1R09 - chains 1 and 3 of the 4 polymer chains in the assembly; structure by X-ray diffraction, 2.90 A resolution.

Chain 1:
Molecule: Human rhinovirus 14 coat protein (subunit VP1)
From: Human rhinovirus 14
UniProt: P03303 (POLG_HRV14); residues 1-289 here correspond to UniProt positions 567-855 (UniProt number = residue number + 566)
Chain sequence (289 residues; row label = number of the first residue in the row):
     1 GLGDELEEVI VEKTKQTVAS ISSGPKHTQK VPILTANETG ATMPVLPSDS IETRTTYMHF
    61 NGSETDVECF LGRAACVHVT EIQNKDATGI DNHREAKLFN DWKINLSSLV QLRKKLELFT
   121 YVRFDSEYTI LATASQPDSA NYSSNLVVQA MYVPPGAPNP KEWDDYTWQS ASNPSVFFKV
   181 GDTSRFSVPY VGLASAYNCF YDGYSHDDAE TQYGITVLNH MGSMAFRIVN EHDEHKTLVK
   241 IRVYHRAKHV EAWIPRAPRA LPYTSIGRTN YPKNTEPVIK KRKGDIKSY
Not modelled in the structure: 1-16

Chain 3:
Molecule: Human rhinovirus 14 coat protein (subunit VP3)
From: Human rhinovirus 14
UniProt: P03303 (POLG_HRV14); residues 1-236 here correspond to UniProt positions 331-566 (UniProt number = residue number + 330)
Chain sequence (236 residues; row label = number of the first residue in the row):
     1 GLPTTTLPGS GQFLTTDDRQ SPSALPNYEP TPRIHIPGKV HNLLEIIQVD TLIPMNNTHT
    61 KDEVNSYLIP LNANRQNEQV FGTNLFIGDG VFKTTLLGEI VQYYTHWSGS LRFSLMYTGP
   121 ALSSAKLILA YTPPGARGPQ DRREAMLGTH VVWDIGLQST IVMTIPWTSG VQFRYTDPDT
   181 YTSAGFLSCW YQTSLILPPE TTGQVYLLSF ISACPDFKLR LMKDTQTISQ TVALTE

How chain 1 and chain 3 interact:
Contacting residue pairs - 179 pairs, chain 1 then chain 3:
  A19(1) - D216(3)
  I33(1) - V151(3)  hydrophobic
  I33(1) - T160(3)
  I33(1) - I161(3)
  I33(1) - V162(3)  hydrogen bond (backbone-backbone)
  L34(1) - Q158(3)
  L34(1) - T160(3)
  T35(1) - Q158(3)
  T35(1) - S159(3)  hydrogen bond (backbone-backbone)
  T35(1) - T160(3)  hydrogen bond (backbone-backbone)
  T35(1) - V162(3)
  A36(1) - T160(3)
  N37(1) - D50(3)
  N37(1) - M116(3)
  N37(1) - T160(3)  hydrogen bond (backbone-side chain)
  N37(1) - F210(3)
  E38(1) - M116(3)
  E38(1) - S159(3)  hydrogen bond
  T42(1) - Q48(3)
  T42(1) - V49(3)
  T42(1) - D50(3)  hydrogen bond (side chain-backbone)
  T42(1) - R112(3)
  T42(1) - S212(3)
  M43(1) - R112(3)  hydrogen bond (backbone-side chain)
  P44(1) - R112(3)
  V45(1) - R112(3)  hydrogen bond (backbone-side chain)
  V45(1) - V162(3)  hydrophobic
  V45(1) - C214(3)
  L46(1) - T164(3)
  L46(1) - P215(3)
  P47(1) - S110(3)
  P47(1) - T164(3)
  P47(1) - P166(3)  hydrophobic
  P47(1) - C214(3)
  S50(1) - T164(3)
  I51(1) - T149(3)
  I51(1) - P166(3)  hydrophobic
  M58(1) - P215(3)
  M58(1) - D216(3)
  M58(1) - K218(3)
  F60(1) - K218(3)
  F60(1) - L219(3)
  G62(1) - N42(3)
  G62(1) - L44(3)
  E64(1) - Y104(3)  hydrogen bond (backbone-side chain)
  E64(1) - R220(3)
  E64(1) - L221(3)  hydrogen bond (side chain-backbone)
  E64(1) - M222(3)  hydrogen bond (side chain-backbone)
  T65(1) - N42(3)  hydrogen bond
  T65(1) - L43(3)  hydrogen bond (backbone-backbone)
  T65(1) - L44(3)
  T65(1) - Y104(3)
  D66(1) - H41(3)
  D66(1) - N42(3)
  V67(1) - V40(3)
  V67(1) - H41(3)  hydrogen bond (backbone-backbone)
  F70(1) - L43(3)  hydrophobic
  F70(1) - Y103(3)  hydrophobic
  F70(1) - Y104(3)
  F70(1) - M222(3)
  R73(1) - T15(3)
  R73(1) - T16(3)
  R73(1) - M222(3)
  A74(1) - F13(3)  hydrophobic
  A74(1) - T15(3)  hydrogen bond (backbone-backbone)
  S107(1) - L234(3)
  S108(1) - Q230(3)  hydrogen bond (backbone-side chain)
  S108(1) - A233(3)
  S108(1) - L234(3)  hydrogen bond (backbone-backbone)
  L109(1) - Q230(3)
  L109(1) - A233(3)  hydrophobic
  V110(1) - S229(3)
  V110(1) - Q230(3)  hydrogen bond (backbone-side chain)
  Q111(1) - D224(3)
  R113(1) - L234(3)
  K114(1) - E99(3)  salt bridge
  K114(1) - Y103(3)
  K114(1) - T227(3)  hydrogen bond
  K114(1) - I228(3)
  K115(1) - Y103(3)
  K115(1) - M222(3)
  F119(1) - V40(3)  hydrophobic
  Y121(1) - I36(3)  hydrophobic
  R123(1) - P30(3)
  R123(1) - T31(3)  hydrogen bond (side chain-backbone)
  R123(1) - P32(3)
  R123(1) - R33(3)
  E127(1) - R19(3)
  E127(1) - S21(3)
  T129(1) - F13(3)
  P174(1) - A24(3)
  P174(1) - L25(3)  hydrophobic
  R185(1) - F13(3)
  R185(1) - S21(3)
  F186(1) - P22(3)
  F186(1) - A24(3)  hydrophobic
  S187(1) - S21(3)  hydrogen bond (side chain-backbone)
  S187(1) - P22(3)  hydrogen bond (backbone-backbone)
  S187(1) - S23(3)
  S187(1) - A24(3)  hydrogen bond (backbone-backbone)
  P189(1) - S23(3)
  P189(1) - L25(3)
  P189(1) - Y28(3)  hydrophobic
  Y190(1) - Y28(3)
  Y190(1) - P30(3)
  V191(1) - L25(3)  hydrophobic
  V191(1) - Y28(3)
  G192(1) - T31(3)  hydrogen bond (backbone-side chain)
  L193(1) - T31(3)  hydrogen bond (backbone-side chain)
  A194(1) - T31(3)  hydrogen bond (backbone-side chain)
  S195(1) - P32(3)  hydrogen bond (side chain-backbone)
  S195(1) - R33(3)
  S195(1) - I34(3)  hydrogen bond (side chain-backbone)
  Y244(1) - F13(3)  hydrophobic
  R246(1) - D17(3)
  R246(1) - D18(3)  salt bridge
  R246(1) - R19(3)
  E251(1) - R33(3)  salt bridge
  E251(1) - K39(3)  salt bridge
  A252(1) - K39(3)
  A252(1) - V40(3)  hydrogen bond (backbone-backbone)
  W253(1) - I36(3)
  W253(1) - P37(3)
  W253(1) - G38(3)
  W253(1) - K39(3)
  I254(1) - P37(3)
  I254(1) - G38(3)  hydrogen bond (backbone-backbone)
  P255(1) - G38(3)
  P255(1) - V40(3)
  P255(1) - I46(3)  hydrophobic
  P258(1) - L96(3)
  P258(1) - E99(3)
  Y263(1) - I228(3)  hydrophobic
  Y263(1) - L234(3)  hydrophobic
  T264(1) - L234(3)
  S265(1) - T235(3)
  S265(1) - E236(3)
  I266(1) - L234(3)
  I266(1) - T235(3)  hydrogen bond (backbone-backbone)
  I266(1) - E236(3)
  R268(1) - E236(3)  hydrogen bond (side chain-backbone)
  P277(1) - T60(3)
  P277(1) - K61(3)
  P277(1) - D62(3)
  V278(1) - D62(3)  hydrogen bond (backbone-side chain)
  I279(1) - P54(3)  hydrophobic
  I279(1) - N57(3)
  I279(1) - D62(3)  hydrogen bond (backbone-side chain)
  K280(1) - N57(3)
  K280(1) - D89(3)  salt bridge
  K280(1) - G90(3)
  K280(1) - K93(3)
  K281(1) - N57(3)
  K281(1) - T58(3)  hydrogen bond (side chain-backbone)
  K281(1) - H59(3)  hydrogen bond (side chain-backbone)
  K281(1) - T60(3)
  R282(1) - M55(3)  hydrogen bond (side chain-backbone)
  R282(1) - N57(3)  hydrogen bond (backbone-backbone)
  R282(1) - G82(3)  hydrogen bond (side chain-backbone)
  I286(1) - M55(3)
  I286(1) - N56(3)
  I286(1) - T58(3)
  I286(1) - V80(3)
  I286(1) - F81(3)  hydrophobic
  I286(1) - G82(3)  hydrogen bond (backbone-backbone)
  K287(1) - Q79(3)
  K287(1) - G82(3)
  S288(1) - G82(3)
  S288(1) - T83(3)
  Y289(1) - Q79(3)  hydrogen bond
  Y289(1) - G82(3)
  Y289(1) - T83(3)
  Y289(1) - N84(3)
  Y289(1) - G138(3)
  Y289(1) - P139(3)  hydrogen bond (side chain-backbone)
  Y289(1) - F186(3)  hydrophobic
  Y289(1) - L187(3)
  Y289(1) - S188(3)
  Y289(1) - W190(3)
Other interface residues (no listed pair), chain 1 (80 interface residues in all): C69, K103, V188, A196, K248, E276, G284, D285
Other interface residues (no listed pair), chain 3 (99 interface residues in all): S66, I69, P70, V91, T94, S114, W153, F173, F217, T225

Overview:
80 residues of chain 1 and 99 residues of chain 3 are in contact, with 42 hydrogen bonds and 5 salt bridges.
Polar pairs include K114(1)-E99(3), R246(1)-D18(3) and E251(1)-R33(3).
Here chain 1 is Human rhinovirus 14 coat protein (subunit VP1) and chain 3 is Human rhinovirus 14 coat protein
(subunit VP3), both from Human rhinovirus 14. Entry 1R09 (Human rhinovirus 14 complexed with antiviral
compound R 61837) was determined by X-ray diffraction.
